Entry 6ZI9 (X-ray diffraction, 2.80 A resolution); this record covers chains C and L of the 4 polymer chains in the assembly.

== Chain C ==
Name: Photosynthetic reaction center cytochrome c subunit
Source organism: Blastochloris viridis
UniProt: P07173 (CYCR_BLAVI); residues 1-336 here correspond to UniProt positions 21-356 (UniProt number = residue number + 20)
Amino-acid sequence (336 residues; row label = number of the first residue in the row):
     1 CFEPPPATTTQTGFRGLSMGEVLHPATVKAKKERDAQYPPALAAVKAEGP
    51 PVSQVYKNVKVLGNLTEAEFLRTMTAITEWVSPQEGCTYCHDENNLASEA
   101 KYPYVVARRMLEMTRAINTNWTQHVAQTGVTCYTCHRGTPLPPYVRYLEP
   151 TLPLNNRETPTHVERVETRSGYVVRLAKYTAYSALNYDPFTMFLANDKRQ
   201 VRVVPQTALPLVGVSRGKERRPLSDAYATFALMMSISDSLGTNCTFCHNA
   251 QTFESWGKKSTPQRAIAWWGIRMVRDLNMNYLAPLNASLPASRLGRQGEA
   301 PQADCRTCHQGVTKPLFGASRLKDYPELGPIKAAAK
Disordered / not traced: 333-336
Swiss-Prot annotation at these positions:
  - binding site (heme): Met74, Cys87, Cys90, His91, Met110, His124, Cys132, Cys135, His136, Met233, Cys244, Cys247, His248, Cys305, Cys308, His309
  - site: Cys1 (Not N-palmitoylated)
  - lipidation: Cys1 (S-diacylglycerol cysteine)
Covalent attachments: diacyl glycerol (DGA) linked to Cys1; heme c (HEC) linked to Cys87, Cys90, Cys132, Cys135, Cys244, Cys247, Cys305, Cys308
Bound ions: heme c Fe (4 sites), coordinated by Met74, His91, Met110, His124, His136, Met233, His248, His309
Residues lining bound ligands:
  - heme c (HEC), molecule 1: Tyr56, Lys57, Asn58, Val59, Lys60, Val61, Leu62, Phe70, Leu71, Met74, Thr75, Ile77, Thr78, Val81, Ser82, Gly86, His91, Leu96, Ala97, Pro103, Tyr104, Ala107, Arg108
  - heme c (HEC), molecule 2: Ile77, Val81, Tyr89, Tyr102, Pro103, Val106, Ala107, Met110, Leu111, Met113, Thr114, Ile117, Val130, Thr131, His136, Pro140, Leu141, Pro142, Val145, Leu277, Leu282, Leu289, Arg293, Pro301, Gln302, Thr307, Leu328
  - heme c (HEC), molecule 3: Ile117, His124, Val125, Thr128, Gly129, Val130, Leu194, Ile236, Leu240, Phe246, Gln263, Ile266, Ala267, Gly270, Ile271, Met273, Val274, Leu277, Asp304, His309, Thr313, Lys314, Pro315, Gly318
  - heme c (HEC), molecule 4: Gln200, Val201, Arg202, Val203, Val204, Gln206, Thr229, Phe230, Met233, Met234, Ile236, Ser237, Leu240, Thr242, Asn243, Phe246, His248, Phe253, Glu254, Trp256, Gln263, Arg264, Ala267, Trp268, Ile271, Arg272

== Chain L ==
Name: Reaction center protein L chain
Source organism: Blastochloris viridis
UniProt: P06009 (RCEL_BLAVI); residues 1-273 here correspond to UniProt positions 2-274 (UniProt number = residue number + 1)
Amino-acid sequence (273 residues; each row starts with the number of its first residue):
     1 ALLSFERKYRVRGGTLIGGDLFDFWVGPYFVGFFGVSAIFFIFLGVSLIG
    51 YAASQGPTWDPFAISINPPDLKYGLGAAPLLEGGFWQAITVCALGAFISW
   101 MLREVEISRKLGIGWHVPLAFCVPIFMFCVLQVFRPLLLGSWGHAFPYGI
   151 LSHLDWVNNFGYQYLNWHYNPGHMSSVSFLFVNAMALGLHGGLILSVANP
   201 GDGDKVKTAEHENQYFRDVVGYSIGALSIHRLGLFLASNIFLTGAFGTIA
   251 SGPFWTRGWPEWWGWWLDIPFWS
Swiss-Prot annotation at these positions:
  - binding site ((7R,8Z)-bacteriochlorophyll b): His153, His173
  - binding site (Fe cation): His190, His230
  - binding site (a ubiquinone): Phe216
Bound ions: Fe ion: His190, His230 (shared with 3 residues of chain M)
Residues lining bound ligands:
  - bacteriochlorophyll b (BCB), molecule 1: Val46, Ile49, Phe97, Phe128, Leu131, Phe146, Ile150, Leu151, His153, Leu154, Trp156, Val157
  - bacteriochlorophyll b (BCB), molecule 2: Phe97, Phe121, Pro124, Ile125, Met127, Phe128, Leu131, Val157, Asn158, Phe160, Gly161, Tyr162, Trp167, His168, Asn170, Gly172, His173, Ser176, Val177, Leu180, Phe181, Ile240, Phe241, Gly244, Gly247, Thr248
  - bacteriochlorophyll b (BCB), molecule 3: Val157, Tyr162, His168, Leu180, Phe181
  - bacteriochlorophyll b (BCB), molecule 4: His168, His173, Met174, Val177, Ser178, Phe181, Val182, Met185, Val220, Tyr222
  - bacteriopheophytin b (BPB), molecule 1: Phe41, Ile42, Gly45, Val46, Ile49, Ile89, Cys92, Ala93, Ala96, Phe97, Trp100, Glu104, Val117, Ala120, Phe121, Val123, Pro124, Phe128, Phe146, Pro147, Tyr148, Gly149, Ile150, His153, Ala237, Ser238, Ile240, Phe241
  - bacteriopheophytin b (BPB), molecule 2: Phe181, Ala184, Met185, Leu189, Phe216, Val219, Val220
  - diacyl glycerol (DGA): Pro171, Met174, Ser175, Ser178, Trp262, Trp263, Trp265
  - heptane-1,2,3-triol (HTO): Leu75, Gly76, Ala77, Gln87, Val91, Trp142
  - menaquinone-7 (MQ7): Val26, Tyr29, Phe30, Val31, Gly35, Ile39, Ile42, Trp100, Arg103

== How chain C and chain L interact ==
Residue-residue contacts (74):
  Cys1(C) - Trp255(L)
  Cys1(C) - Trp262(L)  hydrogen bond (backbone-side chain)
  Phe2(C) - Phe254(L)
  Phe2(C) - Trp262(L)
  Glu3(C) - Pro253(L)
  Glu3(C) - Phe254(L)  hydrogen bond (backbone-backbone)
  Glu3(C) - Trp255(L)
  Glu3(C) - Thr256(L)  hydrogen bond
  Glu3(C) - Arg257(L)  salt bridge
  Pro4(C) - Pro253(L)
  Pro5(C) - Pro253(L)
  Pro5(C) - Phe254(L)
  Ala7(C) - Gly252(L)
  Thr9(C) - Leu71(L)
  Thr9(C) - His144(L)  hydrogen bond
  Thr10(C) - Leu71(L)
  Gln11(C) - Asp70(L)  hydrogen bond
  Gln11(C) - Leu71(L)  hydrogen bond (side chain-backbone)
  Phe14(C) - Asn67(L)
  Arg15(C) - Asn67(L)  hydrogen bond (backbone-side chain)
  Arg15(C) - Pro68(L)  hydrogen bond (side chain-backbone)
  Arg15(C) - Pro69(L)
  Arg15(C) - Asp70(L)
  Arg15(C) - Leu81(L)  hydrogen bond (side chain-backbone)
  Arg15(C) - Glu82(L)
  Arg15(C) - Gly83(L)
  Gly16(C) - Asn67(L)
  Gly16(C) - Pro68(L)
  Gly16(C) - Pro147(L)
  Gly16(C) - Trp156(L)
  Leu17(C) - Asp155(L)
  Leu17(C) - Trp156(L)
  Leu17(C) - Asn159(L)  hydrogen bond (backbone-side chain)
  Ser18(C) - Trp156(L)
  Ser18(C) - Asn159(L)
  Ser18(C) - Phe160(L)
  Ser18(C) - Gln163(L)  hydrogen bond
  Met19(C) - Asn159(L)
  Gly20(C) - Gln163(L)  hydrogen bond (backbone-side chain)
  Val22(C) - Gln163(L)
  Val22(C) - Tyr164(L)
  Val22(C) - Thr256(L)
  His24(C) - Thr256(L)
  Thr27(C) - Arg257(L)
  Thr161(C) - Ser273(L)
  Val163(C) - Ser273(L)
  Lys178(C) - Asp268(L)  salt bridge
  Ala181(C) - Leu165(L)  hydrophobic
  Ala181(C) - Pro260(L)
  Ala181(C) - Glu261(L)
  Tyr182(C) - Pro260(L)
  Tyr182(C) - Glu261(L)
  Tyr182(C) - Gly264(L)
  Tyr182(C) - Leu267(L)  hydrophobic
  Tyr182(C) - Asp268(L)  hydrogen bond
  Ser183(C) - Tyr169(L)
  Ala184(C) - Tyr169(L)  hydrogen bond (backbone-side chain)
  Phe230(C) - Asn166(L)
  Met234(C) - Leu165(L)  hydrophobic
  Ser237(C) - Leu165(L)
  Thr242(C) - Leu165(L)
  Asn243(C) - Tyr162(L)
  Asn243(C) - Gln163(L)
  Asn243(C) - Leu165(L)
  Cys244(C) - Tyr162(L)  hydrogen bond (side chain-backbone)
  Thr245(C) - Asn159(L)
  Thr245(C) - Gln163(L)
  Asn249(C) - Asn159(L)  hydrogen bond
  Ala250(C) - Asn158(L)  hydrogen bond (backbone-side chain)
  Ala250(C) - Asn159(L)  hydrogen bond (backbone-side chain)
  Ala250(C) - Tyr162(L)  hydrophobic
  Gln251(C) - Asp155(L)  hydrogen bond
  Gln251(C) - Asn158(L)
  Phe253(C) - Tyr162(L)  hydrophobic
Other interface residues (no listed pair), chain C (43 interface residues in all): Glu21, Leu23, Glu164, Val174, Asp238, His248
Other interface residues (no listed pair), chain L (40 interface residues in all): Leu139, Gly143, Ala145, Ala250, Trp259, Trp272

== Overview ==
43 residues of chain C face 40 of chain L across their interface, with 19 hydrogen bonds and 2 salt bridges.
Polar pairs include Glu3(C)-Arg257(L), Lys178(C)-Asp268(L) and Cys1(C)-Trp262(L). Chain L binds diacyl
glycerol, 4 copies of bacteriochlorophyll b, bacteriopheophytin b, heptane-1,2,3-triol and menaquinone-7.
Chain C is Photosynthetic reaction center cytochrome c subunit and chain L is Reaction center protein L chain,
both from Blastochloris viridis; the structure, Ultrafast Structural Response to Charge Redistribution Within
a Photosynthetic Reaction Centre - 300 ps (b) structure, was determined by X-ray diffraction (same publication
as 6ZHW, 6ZI4, 6ZI5, 6ZI6, 6ZIA and 6ZID).
